PDB entry 9K9R | electron microscopy, 2.61 A resolution | chains A and B of the 5 polymer chains in the assembly

# Chain A
Name: DNA polymerase
Source organism: Monkeypox virus
Notes: EC 2.7.7.7
Reference sequence: A0A7H0DN44 (DPOL_MONPV); numbering as in UniProt (aligned over 1-1006)
Sequence (1031 residues; numbered -24 to 1006; the number before each row is that of its first residue; numbers below 1 keep their minus sign (Met-24 is residue -24)):
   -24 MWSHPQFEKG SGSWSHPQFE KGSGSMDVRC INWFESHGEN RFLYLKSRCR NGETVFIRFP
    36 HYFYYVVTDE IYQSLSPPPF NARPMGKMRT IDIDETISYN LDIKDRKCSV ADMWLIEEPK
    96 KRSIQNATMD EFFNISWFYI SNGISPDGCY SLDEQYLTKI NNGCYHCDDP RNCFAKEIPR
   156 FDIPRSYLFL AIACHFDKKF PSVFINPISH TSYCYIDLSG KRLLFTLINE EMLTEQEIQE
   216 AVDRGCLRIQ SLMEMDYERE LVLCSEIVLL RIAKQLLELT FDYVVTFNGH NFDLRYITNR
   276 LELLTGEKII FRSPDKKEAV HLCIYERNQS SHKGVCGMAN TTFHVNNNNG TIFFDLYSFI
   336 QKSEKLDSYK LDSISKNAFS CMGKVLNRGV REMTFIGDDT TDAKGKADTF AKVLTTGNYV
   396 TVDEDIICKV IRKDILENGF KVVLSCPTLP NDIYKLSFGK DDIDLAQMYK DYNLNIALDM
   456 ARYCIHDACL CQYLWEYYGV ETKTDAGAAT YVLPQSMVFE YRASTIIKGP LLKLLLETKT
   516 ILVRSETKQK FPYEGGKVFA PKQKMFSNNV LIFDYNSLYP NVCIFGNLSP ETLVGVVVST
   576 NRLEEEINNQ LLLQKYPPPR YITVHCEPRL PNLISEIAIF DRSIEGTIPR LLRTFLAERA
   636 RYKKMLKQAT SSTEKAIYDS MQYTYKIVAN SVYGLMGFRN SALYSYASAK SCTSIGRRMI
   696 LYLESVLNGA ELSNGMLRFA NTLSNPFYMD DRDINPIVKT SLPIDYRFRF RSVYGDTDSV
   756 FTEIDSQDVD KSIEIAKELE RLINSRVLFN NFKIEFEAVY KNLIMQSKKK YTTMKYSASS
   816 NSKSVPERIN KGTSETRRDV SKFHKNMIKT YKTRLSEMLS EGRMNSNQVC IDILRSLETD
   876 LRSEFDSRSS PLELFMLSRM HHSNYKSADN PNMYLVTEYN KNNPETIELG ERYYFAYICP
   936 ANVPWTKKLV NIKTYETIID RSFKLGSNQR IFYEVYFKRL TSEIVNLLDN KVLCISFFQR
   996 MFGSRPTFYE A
Unresolved in the structure: -24 to -1, 1005-1006
Sequence notes: initiating methionine (-24); expression tag (-23 to 0); conflict Phe108 (Leu in A0A7H0DN44); engineered mutation Ala166 (Asp in A0A7H0DN44), Ala168 (Glu in A0A7H0DN44)
Metal / ion sites: Mg2+: Asp549, Tyr550, Asp753 (together with dTTP)
Residues lining bound ligands: dTTP (TTP): Asp549, Tyr550, Asn551, Ser552, Leu553, Tyr554, Pro555, Arg634, Lys661, Ile662, Asn665, Tyr668, Thr752, Asp753

# Chain B
Name: E4R
Source organism: Monkeypox virus
Notes: EC 3.2.2.27
Reference sequence: Q5IXS4 (Q5IXS4_MONPV); residue numbers follow UniProt; this construct covers 1-218
Sequence (218 residues; row label = number of the first residue in the row):
     1 MNSVTISHAP YTITYHDDWE PVMSQLVEFY NEVASWLLRD ETSPIPDKFF IQLKQPLRNK
    61 RVCVCGIDPY PKDGTGVPFE SPNFTKKSIK EIASSISRLT GVIDYKGYNL NIIDGVIPWN
   121 YYLSCKLGET KSHAIYWDKI SKLLLQHITK HVSVLYCLGK TDFSNIRAKL ESPVTTIVGY
   181 HPAARDHQFE KDRSFEIINV LLELDNKTPI NWAQGFIY

# Chain A / chain B interface
Contacting residue pairs - 16 pairs, chain A then chain B:
  Phe179(A) with Glu32(B); Val33(B), hydrophobic; Trp36(B), hydrogen bond (backbone-side chain); Ile135(B); Tyr136(B), hydrophobic
  Asn274(A) with Ile135(B)
  Leu278(A) with Trp36(B), hydrophobic; Arg39(B); Tyr136(B)
  Glu301(A) with Asn165(B), hydrogen bond (backbone-side chain)
  Asn303(A) with Asn165(B); Ala168(B)
  Met313(A) with Arg167(B)
  Met908(A) with Glu171(B)
  Thr912(A) with Glu171(B)
  Lys916(A) with Gln25(B), hydrogen bond
Also at the interface, not in a pair above, chain A (12 interface residues in all): Ile180, Ala903, Leu924
Also at the interface, not in a pair above, chain B (12 interface residues in all): Pro173

# In short
The chain A/chain B interface involves 12 residues from each chain, with 3 hydrogen bonds. Polar pairs include
Phe179(A)-Trp36(B), Glu301(A)-Asn165(B) and Lys916(A)-Gln25(B). Ligands of chain A: dTTP. Asp549(A), Tyr550(A)
and Asp753(A) coordinate Mg2+.
Chain A is DNA polymerase and chain B is E4R, both from Monkeypox virus; the structure, MPXV DNA polymerase in
complex with primer/5U template DNA, was determined by electron microscopy together with 9K9S, 9K9T, 9K9V and
9K9U from the same study.
